PDB entry 5LOY | X-ray diffraction, 2.50 A resolution | chains A and C

[Chain A (and C)]
Name: Designed Anbu Protein
Source organism: synthetic construct
Notes: chain C of this document is another copy of the same molecule, construct and numbering; everything in this record applies to it too
Sequence (240 residues; each row starts with the number of its first residue):
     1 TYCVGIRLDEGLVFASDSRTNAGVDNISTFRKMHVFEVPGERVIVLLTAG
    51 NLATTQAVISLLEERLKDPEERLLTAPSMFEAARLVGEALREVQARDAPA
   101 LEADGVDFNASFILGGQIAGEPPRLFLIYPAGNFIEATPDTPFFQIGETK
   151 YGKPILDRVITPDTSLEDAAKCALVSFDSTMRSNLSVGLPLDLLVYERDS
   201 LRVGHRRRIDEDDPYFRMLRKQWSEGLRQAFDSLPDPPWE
Disordered / not traced: 97-106, 240

[Chain A / chain C interface]
Contacting residue pairs - 69 pairs, chain A then chain C:
  Glu-148(A) / Lys-150(C)  salt bridge
  Lys-150(A) / Glu-148(C)  salt bridge
  Lys-150(A) / Lys-150(C)
  Lys-150(A) / Tyr-151(C)
  Tyr-151(A) / Lys-150(C)
  Tyr-151(A) / Pro-154(C)
  Lys-153(A) / Ser-183(C)  hydrogen bond (side chain-backbone)
  Pro-154(A) / Tyr-151(C)
  Pro-154(A) / Ser-183(C)
  Ile-155(A) / Leu-227(C)  hydrophobic
  Asp-157(A) / Ser-183(C)  hydrogen bond
  Arg-158(A) / Asp-178(C)  salt bridge
  Arg-158(A) / Ser-179(C)  hydrogen bond
  Arg-158(A) / Arg-182(C)
  Arg-158(A) / Trp-223(C)
  Arg-158(A) / Leu-227(C)
  Val-159(A) / Arg-228(C)
  Glu-167(A) / Asp-236(C)
  Asp-168(A) / Phe-231(C)
  Lys-171(A) / Phe-231(C)  hydrogen bond (side chain-backbone)
  Lys-171(A) / Leu-234(C)  hydrogen bond (side chain-backbone)
  Lys-171(A) / Pro-235(C)
  Lys-171(A) / Asp-236(C)
  Cys-172(A) / Phe-231(C)
  Asp-178(A) / Arg-158(C)  salt bridge
  Ser-179(A) / Arg-158(C)  hydrogen bond
  Arg-182(A) / Arg-158(C)
  Ser-183(A) / Lys-153(C)  hydrogen bond (backbone-side chain)
  Ser-183(A) / Pro-154(C)
  Ser-183(A) / Asp-157(C)  hydrogen bond
  Leu-193(A) / Trp-239(C)  hydrophobic
  His-205(A) / Trp-239(C)
  Arg-206(A) / Trp-239(C)
  Arg-207(A) / Trp-239(C)
  Tyr-215(A) / Pro-235(C)  hydrogen bond (side chain-backbone)
  Tyr-215(A) / Asp-236(C)
  Tyr-215(A) / Pro-237(C)
  Tyr-215(A) / Pro-238(C)
  Met-218(A) / Pro-235(C)  hydrophobic
  Leu-219(A) / Leu-234(C)  hydrophobic
  Gln-222(A) / Leu-234(C)
  Gln-222(A) / Pro-235(C)
  Trp-223(A) / Arg-158(C)
  Trp-223(A) / Leu-227(C)  hydrophobic
  Trp-223(A) / Ala-230(C)  hydrophobic
  Trp-223(A) / Phe-231(C)
  Trp-223(A) / Leu-234(C)
  Gly-226(A) / Ala-230(C)
  Leu-227(A) / Arg-158(C)
  Leu-227(A) / Trp-223(C)  hydrophobic
  Ala-230(A) / Trp-223(C)  hydrophobic
  Ala-230(A) / Gly-226(C)
  Phe-231(A) / Val-159(C)  hydrophobic
  Phe-231(A) / Asp-168(C)
  Phe-231(A) / Cys-172(C)
  Phe-231(A) / Trp-223(C)
  Leu-234(A) / Lys-171(C)  hydrogen bond (backbone-side chain)
  Leu-234(A) / Leu-219(C)  hydrophobic
  Leu-234(A) / Gln-222(C)
  Leu-234(A) / Trp-223(C)
  Pro-235(A) / Lys-171(C)  hydrogen bond (backbone-side chain)
  Pro-235(A) / Tyr-215(C)  hydrogen bond (backbone-side chain)
  Asp-236(A) / Lys-171(C)  salt bridge
  Asp-236(A) / Tyr-215(C)
  Pro-237(A) / Tyr-215(C)
  Trp-239(A) / Leu-166(C)
  Trp-239(A) / Glu-167(C)
  Trp-239(A) / Val-195(C)  hydrophobic
  Trp-239(A) / His-205(C)  hydrogen bond
Interface residues without a listed pair, chain A (40 interface residues in all): Ala-170, Val-175, Val-195, Ser-224, Arg-228
Interface residues without a listed pair, chain C (39 interface residues in all): Ala-170, Val-175, Ser-224, Asp-232, Ser-233

[In short]
The interface between chain A and chain C involves 40 residues on one side and 39 on the other; the contacts
include 13 hydrogen bonds and 5 salt bridges. Polar contacts include Glu-148(A)/Lys-150(C),
Arg-158(A)/Asp-178(C) and Asp-236(A)/Lys-171(C).
Both chains are Designed Anbu Protein (synthetic construct). Entry 5LOY (Helical Assembly of a Designed Anbu
Protein) was determined by X-ray diffraction together with 5LOX from the same study.
